Entry 1SK3 (X-ray diffraction, 2.80 A resolution); this record covers chain A.

[Chain A]
Name: Peptidoglycan recognition protein I-alpha
Organism: Homo sapiens
UniProtKB: Q96LB9 (PGRP3_HUMAN); residues 177-341 here = UniProt positions 177-341
Amino-acid sequence (165 residues; numbered 177 to 341; the number before each row is that of its first residue):
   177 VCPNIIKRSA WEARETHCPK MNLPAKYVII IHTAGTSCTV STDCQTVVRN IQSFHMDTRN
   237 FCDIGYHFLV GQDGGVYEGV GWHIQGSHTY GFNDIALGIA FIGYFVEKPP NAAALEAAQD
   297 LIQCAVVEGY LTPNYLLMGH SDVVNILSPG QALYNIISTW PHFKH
Disulfides: Cys178-Cys300, Cys194-Cys238, Cys214-Cys220
Metal / ion sites: Ni2+ site 1: Val177, Asp296, His338; Ni2+ site 2 near His341 (its only coordinating residue here)
Swiss-Prot annotation at these positions:
  - region: His264 to Asn269 (Interaction with murein)
  - binding site (peptidoglycan): His231, Arg235, Tyr242

[Summary]
The Ni2+ site 1 is built by Val177, Asp296 and His338. From UniProt: 3 peptidoglycan-binding residues.
Chain A is Peptidoglycan recognition protein I-alpha (Homo sapiens); the structure, Crystal structure of the
C-terminal peptidoglycan-binding domain of human peptidoglycan recognition protein Ialpha, was determined by
X-ray diffraction together with 1SK4 from the same study.
